9J7U - chain A; structure by electron microscopy, 3.14 A resolution.

[Chain A]
Name: Glucose-6-phosphatase catalytic subunit 1
Source organism: Homo sapiens
Notes: EC 3.1.3.9
UniProt: P35575 (G6PC1_HUMAN); residues 1-352 here = UniProt positions 1-352
Amino-acid sequence (352 residues; row label = number of the first residue in the row):
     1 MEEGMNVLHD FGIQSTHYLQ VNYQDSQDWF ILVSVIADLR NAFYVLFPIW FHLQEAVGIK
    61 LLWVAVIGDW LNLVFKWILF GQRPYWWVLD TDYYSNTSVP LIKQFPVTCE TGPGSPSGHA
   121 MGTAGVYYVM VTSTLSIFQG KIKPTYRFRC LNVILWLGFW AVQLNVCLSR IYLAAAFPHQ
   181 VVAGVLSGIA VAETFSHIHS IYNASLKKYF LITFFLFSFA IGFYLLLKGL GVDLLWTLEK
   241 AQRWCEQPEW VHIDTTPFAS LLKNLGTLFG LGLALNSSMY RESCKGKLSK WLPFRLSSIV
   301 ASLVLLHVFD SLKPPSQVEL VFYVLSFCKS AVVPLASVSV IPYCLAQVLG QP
Construct notes: engineered mutation Ala176 (His in P35575)
Disulfides: Cys109-Cys245
Small-molecule neighbours: 6-O-phosphono-beta-D-glucopyranose (BG6): Asp69, Asn72, Lys76, Arg83, Glu110, Gly114, Ser117, Gly118, His119, Arg170, Ala175, Asp254, Thr255, Ser260

[Summary]
Chain A binds 6-O-phosphono-beta-D-glucopyranose.
Chain A is Glucose-6-phosphatase catalytic subunit 1 (Homo sapiens); the structure, H176A mutant of human
G6PC1 in complex with G6P, was determined by electron microscopy (same publication as 9J7V).
